PDB entry 6KKM | X-ray diffraction, 3.00 A resolution | chains B and C of the 8 polymer chains in the assembly

[Chain B (and C)]
Molecule: Ribulose bisphosphate carboxylase large chain
Organism: Nostoc sp. (strain PCC 7120 / SAG 25.82 / UTEX 2576)
Notes: EC 4.1.1.39; chain C of this document is another copy of the same molecule, construct and numbering; everything in this record applies to it too
UniProt: P00879 (RBL_NOSS1); residue numbers follow UniProt; this construct covers 1-476
Chain sequence (491 residues; row label = number of the first residue in the row; numbers below 1 keep their minus sign (Met-14 is residue -14)):
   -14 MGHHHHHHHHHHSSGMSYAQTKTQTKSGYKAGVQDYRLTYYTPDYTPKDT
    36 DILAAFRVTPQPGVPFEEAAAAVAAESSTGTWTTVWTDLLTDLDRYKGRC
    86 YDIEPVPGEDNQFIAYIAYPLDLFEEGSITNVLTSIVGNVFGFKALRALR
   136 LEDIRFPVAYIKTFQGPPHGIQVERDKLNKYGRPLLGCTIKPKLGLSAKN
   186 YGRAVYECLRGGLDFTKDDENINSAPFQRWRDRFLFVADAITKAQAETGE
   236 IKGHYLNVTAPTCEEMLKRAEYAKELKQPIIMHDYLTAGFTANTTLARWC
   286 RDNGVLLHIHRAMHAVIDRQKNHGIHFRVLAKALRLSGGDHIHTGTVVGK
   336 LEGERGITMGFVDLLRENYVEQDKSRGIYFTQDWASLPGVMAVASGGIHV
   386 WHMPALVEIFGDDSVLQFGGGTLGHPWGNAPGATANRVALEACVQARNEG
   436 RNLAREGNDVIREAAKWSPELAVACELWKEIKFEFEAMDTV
Disordered / not traced: -14 to 21, 467-476 (chain C: -14 to 21, 474-476)
Disulfide bonds: Cys173-Cys193
Differences from the reference sequence: expression tag (-14 to 0)

[How chain B and chain C interact]
Pairs across the interface (13; chain B residue first):
  Leu106(B) - Lys147(C)
  Asp107(B) - Ser371(C)  hydrogen bond
  Glu111(B) - Lys147(C)  salt bridge
  Val143(B) - Ala144(C)  hydrophobic
  Ala144(B) - Val143(C)  hydrophobic
  Ala144(B) - Ala144(C)  hydrophobic
  Ala144(B) - Lys147(C)
  Lys147(B) - Glu111(C)  salt bridge
  Lys147(B) - Ala144(C)
  Lys147(B) - Thr148(C)
  Thr148(B) - Lys147(C)
  Ser371(B) - Arg80(C)  hydrogen bond
  Ser371(B) - Asp107(C)  hydrogen bond
Interface residues without a listed pair, chain B (12 interface residues in all): Asp34, Thr35, Asn353, Ala370
Interface residues without a listed pair, chain C (11 interface residues in all): Asp34, Thr35, Leu106

[Overview]
12 residues of chain B face 11 of chain C across their interface, with 3 hydrogen bonds and 2 salt bridges.
Among the polar pairs are Glu111(B)-Lys147(C), Asp107(B)-Ser371(C) and Ser371(B)-Arg80(C).
Chain B and chain C are both Ribulose bisphosphate carboxylase large chain (Nostoc sp. (strain PCC 7120 / SAG
25.82 / UTEX 2576)); the structure, Crystal structure of RbcL-Raf1 complex from Anabaena sp. PCC 7120, was
determined by X-ray diffraction, deposited together with 6LRS and 6LRR.
